Entry 8G6E (electron microscopy, 2.18 A resolution); this record covers chains P and Q of the 28 polymer chains in the assembly.

Chain P:
Molecule: Proteasome subunit alpha type-2
Source organism: Plasmodium falciparum NF54
UniProt: A0A2I0BQ13 (A0A2I0BQ13_PLAFO); numbering as in UniProt (aligned over 1-235)
Amino-acid sequence (235 residues; each row starts with the number of its first residue):
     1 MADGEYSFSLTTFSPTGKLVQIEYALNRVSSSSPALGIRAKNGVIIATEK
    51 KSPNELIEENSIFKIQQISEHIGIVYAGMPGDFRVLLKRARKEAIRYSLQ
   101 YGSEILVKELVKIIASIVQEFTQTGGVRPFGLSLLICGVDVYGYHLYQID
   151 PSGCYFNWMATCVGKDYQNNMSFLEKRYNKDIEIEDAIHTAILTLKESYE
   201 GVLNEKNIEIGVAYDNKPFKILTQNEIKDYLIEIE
Not modelled in the structure: 234-235

Chain Q:
Molecule: Proteasome subunit alpha type
Source organism: Plasmodium falciparum NF54
UniProt: W7KN95 (W7KN95_PLAFO); numbering as in UniProt (aligned over 1-246)
Amino-acid sequence (246 residues; numbered 1 to 246; the number before each row is that of its first residue):
     1 MARRYDSRTTTFSPEGRLYQVEYALEAINNASITIGLITKDGVILGADKV
    51 FISKLIDKANNYEKIYKIDKHIFCGVAGLNADANILINQSRLYAQRYLYN
   101 YNEVQPVSQLVVQICDIKQSYTQYGGLRPYGVSFLIGGYDTKDGYQLYHT
   151 DPSGNYSGWFATAIGTNNLTASSVLKQEWKNDMTLEEGLLLALKTLAKST
   201 DTEIPKSEKIELAYLTNKDGEVYQKYLTEKEIEELIKLYTQKYIKE
Not modelled in the structure: 1, 244-246
Small-molecule neighbours: YRE ((7S,10S,13S)-N-cyclopentyl-10-[2-(morpholin-4-yl)ethyl]-9,12-dioxo-13-(2-oxopyrrolidin-1-yl)-2-oxa-8,11-diazabicyclo[13.3.1]nonadeca-1(19),15,17-triene-7-carboxamide): Arg-96, Tyr-99, Asn-100
From the paper describing this entry:
  - binding site for YRE: Tyr-99

Interface between chain P and chain Q:
Residue-residue contacts (58):
  Tyr-6(P) with Ala-2(Q), hydrophobic
  Phe-8(P) with Ala-2(Q); Tyr-5(Q); Asp-6(Q); Gly-126(Q)
  Ser-9(P) with Gly-126(Q), hydrogen bond (backbone-backbone); Leu-127(Q); Arg-128(Q), hydrogen bond (side chain-backbone)
  Thr-11(P) with Arg-128(Q)
  Thr-12(P) with Ser-7(Q); Gln-20(Q)
  Phe-13(P) with Gln-20(Q), hydrogen bond (backbone-side chain); Tyr-23(Q); Ala-24(Q), hydrophobic; Leu-79(Q), hydrophobic; Arg-128(Q); Pro-129(Q); Gly-131(Q)
  Ser-14(P) with Tyr-23(Q)
  Pro-15(P) with Tyr-23(Q), hydrophobic; Glu-26(Q)
  Thr-16(P) with Asn-30(Q), hydrogen bond (backbone-side chain)
  Gly-17(P) with Tyr-23(Q); Ala-27(Q)
  Leu-19(P) with Leu-79(Q), hydrophobic; Arg-128(Q)
  Arg-39(P) with Asp-57(Q), salt bridge
  Ser-116(P) with Ile-85(Q)
  Gln-119(P) with Ala-81(Q); Asp-82(Q), hydrogen bond; Ile-85(Q); Arg-128(Q)
  Thr-122(P) with Arg-128(Q), hydrogen bond (backbone-side chain)
  Gln-123(P) with Tyr-121(Q); Leu-127(Q); Arg-128(Q), hydrogen bond (side chain-backbone); Pro-129(Q); Tyr-130(Q)
  Gly-125(P) with Leu-127(Q)
  Ser-152(P) with Ala-81(Q)
  Gly-153(P) with Ala-81(Q)
  Cys-154(P) with Asn-80(Q); Ala-81(Q)
  Tyr-155(P) with Asn-84(Q)
  Phe-156(P) with Ile-52(Q), hydrophobic
  Asn-157(P) with Ile-56(Q); Asp-57(Q), hydrogen bond (backbone-backbone)
  Trp-158(P) with Ile-52(Q), hydrophobic; Ser-53(Q); Leu-55(Q); Ile-56(Q), hydrophobic
  Met-159(P) with Leu-55(Q), hydrogen bond (backbone-backbone); Asp-57(Q)
  Ala-160(P) with Leu-55(Q)
  Met-171(P) with Ser-53(Q); Leu-55(Q), hydrophobic
  Glu-175(P) with Leu-55(Q)
  Tyr-178(P) with Leu-55(Q), hydrophobic
Also at the interface, not in a pair above, chain P (33 interface residues in all): Glu-5, Ser-7, Lys-112, Thr-124
Also at the interface, not in a pair above, chain Q (33 interface residues in all): Arg-3, Thr-9, Lys-54, Asn-61, Arg-91

In short:
The chain P/chain Q interface involves 33 residues from each chain, with 9 hydrogen bonds and 1 salt bridge.
Among the polar pairs are Arg-39(P)/Asp-57(Q), Ser-9(P)/Arg-128(Q) and Phe-13(P)/Gln-20(Q). Ligands of chain
Q: compound YRE. From the paper: a binding site for YRE at Tyr-99(Q).
Here chain P is Proteasome subunit alpha type-2 and chain Q is Proteasome subunit alpha type, both from
Plasmodium falciparum NF54. Entry 8G6E (Structure of the Plasmodium falciparum 20S proteasome complexed with
inhibitor TDI-8304) was determined by electron microscopy together with 8G6F from the same study.
